PDB entry 8OZI | electron microscopy, 3.22 A resolution | chains B and D of the 16 polymer chains in the assembly

# Chain B (and D)
Protein: Piwi domain-containing protein
From: Maribacter polysiphoniae
Notes: chain D of this document is another copy of the same molecule, construct and numbering; everything in this record applies to it too
UniProt: A0A316E3U6 (A0A316E3U6_9FLAO); numbering as in UniProt (aligned over 1-507)
Chain sequence (507 residues; each row starts with the number of its first residue):
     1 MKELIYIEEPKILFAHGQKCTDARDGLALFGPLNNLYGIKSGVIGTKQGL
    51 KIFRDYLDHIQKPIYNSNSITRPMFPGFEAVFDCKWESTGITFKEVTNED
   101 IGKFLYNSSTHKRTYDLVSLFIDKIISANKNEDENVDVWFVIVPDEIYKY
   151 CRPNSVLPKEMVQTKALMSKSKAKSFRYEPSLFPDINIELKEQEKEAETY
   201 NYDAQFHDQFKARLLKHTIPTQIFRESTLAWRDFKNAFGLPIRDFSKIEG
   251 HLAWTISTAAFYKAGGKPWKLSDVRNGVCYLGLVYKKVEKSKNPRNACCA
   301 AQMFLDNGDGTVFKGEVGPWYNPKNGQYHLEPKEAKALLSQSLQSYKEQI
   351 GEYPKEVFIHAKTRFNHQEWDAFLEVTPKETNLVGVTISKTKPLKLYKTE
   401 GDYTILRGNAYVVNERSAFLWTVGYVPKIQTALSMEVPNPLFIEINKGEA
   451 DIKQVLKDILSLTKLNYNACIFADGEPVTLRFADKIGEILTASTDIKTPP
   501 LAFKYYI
Disordered / not traced: 165-198

# Chain B / chain D interface
Pairs across the interface - 58 pairs, chain B then chain D:
  L36(B) - K40(D)
  Y37(B) - Y37(D)
  Y37(B) - G38(D)
  Y37(B) - K85(D)
  Y37(B) - E87(D)
  Y37(B) - T89(D)  hydrogen bond (side chain-backbone)
  G38(B) - Y37(D)
  G38(B) - K40(D)
  K40(B) - N35(D)  hydrogen bond (side chain-backbone)
  K40(B) - L36(D)
  K40(B) - Y37(D)
  K85(B) - Y37(D)
  E87(B) - Y37(D)  hydrogen bond
  T89(B) - Y37(D)  hydrogen bond (backbone-side chain)
  N129(B) - T218(D)  hydrogen bond
  N129(B) - Y505(D)  hydrogen bond (backbone-side chain)
  K130(B) - T498(D)  hydrogen bond (side chain-backbone)
  K130(B) - P500(D)
  K130(B) - L501(D)  hydrogen bond (backbone-backbone)
  K130(B) - A502(D)  hydrogen bond (backbone-backbone)
  K130(B) - Y505(D)
  N131(B) - K314(D)
  N131(B) - P500(D)
  N131(B) - L501(D)  hydrogen bond (side chain-backbone)
  E132(B) - K504(D)  hydrogen bond (backbone-side chain)
  D133(B) - Y262(D)
  D133(B) - G265(D)
  D133(B) - F313(D)
  D133(B) - A502(D)
  D133(B) - K504(D)  hydrogen bond (backbone-side chain)
  N135(B) - D137(D)  hydrogen bond
  N135(B) - A264(D)  hydrogen bond (side chain-backbone)
  N135(B) - G265(D)
  D137(B) - K40(D)  salt bridge
  D137(B) - N135(D)  hydrogen bond
  D137(B) - D137(D)
  T218(B) - N129(D)  hydrogen bond
  T218(B) - K130(D)
  Y262(B) - D133(D)
  A264(B) - N135(D)
  G265(B) - D133(D)
  G265(B) - N135(D)
  G266(B) - D133(D)
  K267(B) - D133(D)
  K267(B) - E134(D)  salt bridge
  K314(B) - N131(D)  hydrogen bond (side chain-backbone)
  T498(B) - K130(D)
  P500(B) - K130(D)
  P500(B) - N131(D)
  L501(B) - K130(D)
  L501(B) - N131(D)  hydrogen bond (backbone-side chain)
  A502(B) - K130(D)  hydrogen bond (backbone-backbone)
  A502(B) - E132(D)
  K504(B) - E132(D)  hydrogen bond (side chain-backbone)
  K504(B) - D133(D)  hydrogen bond (side chain-backbone)
  K504(B) - E134(D)  hydrogen bond (side chain-backbone)
  Y505(B) - N129(D)  hydrogen bond (side chain-backbone)
  Y505(B) - K130(D)
Interface residues without a listed pair, chain B (30 interface residues in all): I39, E134, P499
Interface residues without a listed pair, chain D (31 interface residues in all): I39, P499, F503

# Summary
Chain B and chain D form an interface of 30 and 31 residues respectively; the contacts include 23 hydrogen
bonds and 2 salt bridges. Among the polar pairs are D137(B)-K40(D), K267(B)-E134(D) and Y37(B)-T89(D).
Chain B and chain D are both Piwi domain-containing protein (Maribacter polysiphoniae); the structure, cryoEM
structure of SPARTA complex pre-NAD cleavage, was determined by electron microscopy together with 8OZ6, 8OZC,
8OZD, 8OZE, 8OZF and 8OZG from the same study.
